PDB entry 7JY6 | electron microscopy, 2.50 A resolution | chains D and U of the 11 polymer chains in the assembly

[Chain D]
Name: Protein RecA
Organism: Escherichia coli
Reference sequence: A0A376NU07 (A0A376NU07_ECOLX); residues 0-333 here correspond to UniProt positions 1-334 (UniProt number = residue number + 1)
Sequence (334 residues; row label = number of the first residue in the row; numbering starts at 0):
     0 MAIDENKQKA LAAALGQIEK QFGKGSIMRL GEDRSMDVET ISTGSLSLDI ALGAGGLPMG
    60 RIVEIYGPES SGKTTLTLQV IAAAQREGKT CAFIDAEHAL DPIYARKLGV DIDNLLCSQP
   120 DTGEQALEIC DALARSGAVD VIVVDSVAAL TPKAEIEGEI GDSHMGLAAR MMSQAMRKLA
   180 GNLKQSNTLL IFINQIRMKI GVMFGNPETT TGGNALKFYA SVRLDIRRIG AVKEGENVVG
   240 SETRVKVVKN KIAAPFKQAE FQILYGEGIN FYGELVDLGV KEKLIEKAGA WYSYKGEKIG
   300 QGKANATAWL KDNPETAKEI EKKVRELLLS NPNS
Disordered / not traced: 0
Metal / ion sites: Mg2+: Thr73 (together with ATP-gamma-S)
Ligand contacts:
  - ATP-gamma-S (AGS; phosphothiophosphoric acid-adenylate ester), molecule 1: Pro67, Glu68, Ser69, Ser70, Gly71, Lys72, Thr73, Thr74, Glu96, Asp100, Tyr103, Ser240, Tyr264
  - ATP-gamma-S (AGS), molecule 2: Phe217, Lys248, Asn249, Lys250, Ile251, Ala252, Ala253, Pro254
From the paper describing this entry:
  - mutagenesis - K286N, K302N: decreased binding to dsDNA (citing earlier work)

[Chain U]
Molecule: 45-nt DNA strand
Sequence (45 nucleotides; each row starts with the number of its first residue):
     1 TTTTTTTTTT TTTTTTTTTT TTTTTTTTTT TTTTTTTTTT TTTTT

[Interface between chain D and chain U]
Residue-residue contacts (18; chain D residue first):
  Phe203(D) - DT23(U)  base contact
  Phe203(D) - DT24(U)  sugar contact
  Gly204(D) - DT26(U)  hydrogen bond to the base
  Gly204(D) - DT27(U)  base contact
  Asn205(D) - DT25(U)  phosphate contact
  Asn205(D) - DT27(U)  sugar contact
  Pro206(D) - DT27(U)  base contact
  Glu207(D) - DT28(U)  phosphate contact
  Glu207(D) - DT29(U)  phosphate contact
  Arg226(D) - DT28(U)  hydrogen bond to the phosphate
  Arg226(D) - DT29(U)  salt bridge to the phosphate
  Arg227(D) - DT30(U)  base contact
  Arg227(D) - DT31(U)  salt bridge to the phosphate
  Ile228(D) - DT30(U)  base contact
  Gly229(D) - DT30(U)  sugar contact
  Ala230(D) - DT31(U)  phosphate contact
  Arg243(D) - DT30(U)  base contact
  Lys245(D) - DT28(U)  phosphate contact
Interface residues without a listed pair, chain D (13 interface residues in all): Pro67

[Summary]
13 residues of chain D face 9 of chain U across their interface, with 2 hydrogen bonds and 2 salt bridges.
Polar contacts include Gly204(D)-DT26(U), Arg226(D)-DT28(U) and Arg226(D)-DT29(U). Chain D binds ATP-gamma-S.
The paper reports that K286N and K302N of chain D reduce binding to dsDNA.
Here chain D is Protein RecA (Escherichia coli) and chain U is a 45-nt DNA strand. Entry 7JY6 (Analysis of a
strand exchange reaction with a mini filament of 9-RecA, oligo(dT)27 primary ssDNA, non-homologous ...) was
determined by electron microscopy (same publication as 7JY7, 7JY8 and 7JY9).
